PDB entry 7TAW | electron microscopy, 2.70 A resolution | chains J and Y of the 24 polymer chains in the assembly

# Chain J
Molecule: AcrIF24
Chain sequence (228 residues; numbered 1 to 228; the number before each row is that of its first residue):
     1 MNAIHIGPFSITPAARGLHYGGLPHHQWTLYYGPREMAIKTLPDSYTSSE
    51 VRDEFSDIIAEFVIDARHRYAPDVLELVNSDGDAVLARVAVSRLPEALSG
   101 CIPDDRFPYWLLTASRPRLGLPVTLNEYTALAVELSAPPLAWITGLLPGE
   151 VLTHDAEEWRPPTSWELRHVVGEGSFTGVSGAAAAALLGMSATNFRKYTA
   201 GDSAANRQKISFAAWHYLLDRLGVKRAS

# Chain Y
Molecule: 19-nt DNA strand
Sequence (19 nucleotides; each row starts with the number of its first residue):
     1 ATAGCTCGATTCGAGCTAA

# Interface between chain J and chain Y
Pairs across the interface (16):
  Gly189(J) with DG13(Y), phosphate contact
  Met190(J) with DG13(Y), phosphate contact
  Ser191(J) with DG13(Y), hydrogen bond to the phosphate; DA14(Y), base contact
  Thr193(J) with DG13(Y), base contact; DA14(Y), hydrogen bond to the base; DG15(Y), base contact
  Asn194(J) with DC12(Y), hydrogen bond to the phosphate; DG13(Y), phosphate contact
  Lys197(J) with DG13(Y), hydrogen bond to the base; DA14(Y), base contact
  Tyr198(J) with DC12(Y), hydrogen bond to the phosphate
  Arg207(J) with DT11(Y), phosphate contact
  Gln208(J) with DT11(Y), sugar contact; DC12(Y), base contact
  Lys209(J) with DT11(Y), hydrogen bond to the phosphate

# Overview
Chain J and chain Y form an interface of 10 and 5 residues respectively; the contacts include 6 hydrogen
bonds. Among the polar pairs are Thr193(J)-DA14(Y), Lys197(J)-DG13(Y) and Ser191(J)-DG13(Y).
Chain J is AcrIF24 and chain Y is a 19-nt DNA strand; the structure, Cryo-EM structure of the
Csy-AcrIF24-promoter DNA dimer, was determined by electron microscopy, deposited together with 7T3J, 7T3K,
7T3L and 7TAX.
